PDB entry 8S1T | X-ray diffraction, 1.45 A resolution | chains A and B

# Chain A
Name: BzdO
From: Azoarcus sp. CIB
Reference sequence: Q68VL9 (Q68VL9_9RHOO); residues 1-437 here = UniProt positions 1-437
Sequence (447 residues; each row starts with the number of its first residue):
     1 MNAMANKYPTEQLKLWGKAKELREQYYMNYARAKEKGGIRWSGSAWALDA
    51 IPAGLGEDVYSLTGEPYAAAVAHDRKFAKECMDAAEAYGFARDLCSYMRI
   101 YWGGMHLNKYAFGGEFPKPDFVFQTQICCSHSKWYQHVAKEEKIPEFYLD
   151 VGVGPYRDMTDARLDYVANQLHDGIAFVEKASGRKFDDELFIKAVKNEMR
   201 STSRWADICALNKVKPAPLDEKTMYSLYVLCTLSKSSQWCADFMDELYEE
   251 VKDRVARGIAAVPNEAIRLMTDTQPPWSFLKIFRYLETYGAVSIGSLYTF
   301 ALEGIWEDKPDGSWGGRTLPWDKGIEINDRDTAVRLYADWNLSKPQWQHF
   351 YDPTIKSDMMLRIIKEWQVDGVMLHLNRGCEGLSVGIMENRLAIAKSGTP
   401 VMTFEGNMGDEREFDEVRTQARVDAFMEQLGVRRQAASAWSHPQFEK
Disordered / not traced: 1-4, 443-447
Construct notes: expression tag (438-447)
Metal / ion sites: 4Fe-4S cluster Fe: Cys-95, Cys-128, Cys-380
Residues lining bound ligands:
  - 1,5 Dienoyl-CoA (4KX): Gln-12, Leu-13, Trp-16, Lys-20, Arg-23, Ser-44, Ala-45, Trp-46, Glu-65, Pro-66, Ala-69, His-73, Tyr-97, Lys-222, Thr-223, Tyr-225, Ser-226, Tyr-228, Val-229, Thr-232, Gln-274, Trp-277, Leu-280, Arg-284, Tyr-298, Leu-302, Leu-383
  - 4Fe-4S cluster (SF4): Glu-65, Cys-95, Tyr-97, Cys-128, Ser-130, His-131, Trp-134, Gln-274, Cys-380, Glu-381, Gly-382, Leu-383, Met-408
From the paper describing this entry:
  - catalytic residues: Glu-65 (from molecular simulation)

# Chain B
Name: BzdN
From: Azoarcus sp. CIB
Reference sequence: Q68VM0 (Q68VM0_9RHOO); residues 1-379 here = UniProt positions 1-379
Sequence (379 residues; each row starts with the number of its first residue):
     1 MSDGLFDQFKTWYEKRHDYARDWKVRTGGQVVATMCTYTPEELLIAAGML
    51 PVRVLGAHEPQNVTEPHIFGMFCPFCRDSLAQGLLGRFDYAEGVTLTQSC
   101 IQYRQTFGSWRLHVPTVKWDYYVPMPNEVQSPHARKAHYEEVQAFRVFLQ
   151 TLTGKEITDAMLSDALAVCDENRRLLRELYEYRKAADPKVTGVEALYASL
   201 TAQFIDKREHNEMLKKTLAALPNRKVERKTGARFMTIGSENDDIAFMGMV
   251 ESVGATIVIDDQCSGSRYFWNASKPEGDVIKAIAERYCDRPACPTKDYPA
   301 HTRFDHVLGMAKEYNVEGAIFLQQKFCDPHEGDYPDLKRHLEENGIPTLF
   351 LEFDITNPIGPFRIRIEAFLETLSEEELF
Disordered / not traced: 1, 377-379
Metal / ion sites: Double cubane cluster Fe: Cys-36, Cys-73, Cys-100, Cys-263, Cys-293, Cys-327
Residues lining bound ligands: Double cubane cluster (BJ8): Cys-36, Thr-37, Tyr-38, Arg-53, Cys-73, Phe-75, Ser-99, Cys-100, Gln-102, Tyr-103, Ser-239, Glu-240, Cys-263, Arg-267, Arg-290, Cys-293, Gln-324, Phe-326, Cys-327, Asp-328, Pro-329, His-330

# Interface between chain A and chain B
Contacting residue pairs (89; chain A residue first):
  Tyr-88(A) / Pro-335(B)  hydrophobic
  Tyr-88(A) / Asp-336(B)  hydrogen bond
  Tyr-88(A) / Arg-339(B)  hydrogen bond
  Gly-89(A) / Pro-335(B)
  Phe-90(A) / Gly-332(B)
  Phe-90(A) / Pro-335(B)  hydrophobic
  Ala-91(A) / Glu-331(B)
  Asp-93(A) / Phe-326(B)
  Asp-93(A) / Glu-331(B)
  Leu-94(A) / Asp-328(B)
  Leu-94(A) / Glu-331(B)
  Gln-126(A) / Asn-127(B)  hydrogen bond
  Gln-126(A) / Tyr-298(B)  hydrogen bond
  Ile-127(A) / Ile-101(B)
  Cys-129(A) / Cys-100(B)  hydrophobic
  Cys-129(A) / Ile-101(B)  hydrogen bond (side chain-backbone)
  Cys-129(A) / Thr-295(B)  hydrogen bond
  Ser-132(A) / Tyr-298(B)
  Lys-133(A) / Pro-294(B)  hydrogen bond (side chain-backbone)
  Lys-133(A) / Asp-297(B)  hydrogen bond (side chain-backbone)
  Lys-133(A) / His-301(B)
  Lys-133(A) / Gly-332(B)
  Lys-133(A) / Asp-333(B)  salt bridge
  Gln-136(A) / Asp-297(B)  hydrogen bond (side chain-backbone)
  Gln-136(A) / Tyr-298(B)
  Gln-136(A) / Pro-299(B)  hydrogen bond (side chain-backbone)
  Gln-136(A) / His-301(B)
  Lys-140(A) / Asp-336(B)  salt bridge
  Lys-140(A) / Arg-339(B)
  Glu-146(A) / Pro-299(B)
  Tyr-148(A) / Glu-128(B)
  Tyr-148(A) / Tyr-298(B)  hydrophobic
  Tyr-148(A) / Pro-299(B)  hydrophobic
  Asp-150(A) / Pro-126(B)
  Asp-150(A) / Asn-127(B)  hydrogen bond (side chain-backbone)
  Asp-150(A) / Glu-128(B)  hydrogen bond (side chain-backbone)
  Asp-150(A) / Tyr-298(B)
  Gly-152(A) / Gln-98(B)  hydrogen bond (backbone-side chain)
  Gly-152(A) / Pro-124(B)
  Val-153(A) / Pro-124(B)
  Gly-154(A) / Pro-124(B)
  Ala-162(A) / Glu-140(B)
  Arg-163(A) / Pro-124(B)
  Arg-163(A) / Glu-141(B)  salt bridge
  Tyr-166(A) / Pro-126(B)
  Tyr-166(A) / Glu-128(B)
  Tyr-166(A) / His-133(B)
  Tyr-166(A) / Ala-134(B)  hydrophobic
  Tyr-166(A) / Ala-137(B)  hydrophobic
  Asn-169(A) / His-133(B)  hydrogen bond (backbone-side chain)
  Gln-170(A) / Glu-128(B)
  Gln-170(A) / His-133(B)
  Asp-173(A) / Pro-132(B)
  Asp-173(A) / His-133(B)  salt bridge
  Phe-350(A) / Ile-101(B)  hydrophobic
  Phe-350(A) / Arg-104(B)  hydrogen bond (backbone-side chain)
  Tyr-351(A) / Gln-98(B)
  Tyr-351(A) / Arg-104(B)
  Tyr-351(A) / Arg-111(B)
  Tyr-351(A) / Tyr-122(B)
  Asp-352(A) / Arg-111(B)  salt bridge
  Thr-354(A) / Leu-112(B)
  Leu-376(A) / Phe-69(B)  hydrophobic
  Asn-377(A) / Met-71(B)
  Arg-378(A) / Phe-69(B)
  Arg-378(A) / Met-71(B)
  Cys-380(A) / Met-71(B)
  Glu-381(A) / Met-71(B)
  Glu-381(A) / Phe-72(B)
  Glu-381(A) / Ile-101(B)
  Glu-381(A) / Gln-102(B)
  Glu-381(A) / Asp-328(B)
  Gly-382(A) / Ile-101(B)
  Ser-384(A) / Met-71(B)
  Ser-384(A) / Phe-72(B)
  Val-385(A) / Phe-72(B)  hydrophobic
  Val-385(A) / Ile-101(B)
  Val-385(A) / Gln-105(B)
  Gly-386(A) / Gln-105(B)  hydrogen bond (backbone-side chain)
  Met-388(A) / Glu-65(B)
  Met-388(A) / Pro-66(B)
  Met-388(A) / His-67(B)
  Met-388(A) / Ile-68(B)
  Met-388(A) / Phe-69(B)
  Glu-389(A) / His-67(B)  salt bridge
  Glu-389(A) / Ser-109(B)  hydrogen bond
  Glu-389(A) / His-113(B)  salt bridge
  Leu-392(A) / His-113(B)
  Glu-405(A) / Phe-69(B)
Interface residues without a listed pair, chain A (48 interface residues in all): Cys-95, Cys-128, Ser-130, His-137, Leu-149, Ile-387
Interface residues without a listed pair, chain B (47 interface residues in all): Gly-70, Ser-99, Ser-131, Ala-300, Pro-329

# In short
48 residues of chain A and 47 residues of chain B are in contact; the contacts include 17 hydrogen bonds and 7
salt bridges. Among the polar pairs are Lys-133(A)/Asp-333(B), Lys-140(A)/Asp-336(B) and
Arg-163(A)/Glu-141(B). Chain A binds 1,5 Dienoyl-CoA and 4Fe-4S cluster. Ligands of chain B: Double cubane
cluster. The paper reports the catalytic residue Glu-65(A).
Here chain A is BzdO and chain B is BzdN, both from Azoarcus sp. CIB. Entry 8S1T
(BzdNO-cyclohexa-1,5-diene-1-carboxy-CoA complex) was determined by X-ray diffraction together with 8S02 from
the same study.
